Entry 6NWV (X-ray diffraction, 1.60 A resolution); this record covers chains C and D of the 12 polymer chains in the assembly.

Chain C:
Protein: Insulin A chain
Source organism: Homo sapiens
UniProt: P01308 (INS_HUMAN); residues 1-21 here correspond to UniProt positions 90-110 (UniProt number = residue number + 89)
Chain sequence (21 residues; numbered 1 to 21; the number before each row is that of its first residue):
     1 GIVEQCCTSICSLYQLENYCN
Disulfides: Cys6-Cys11
Ligand contacts: m-cresol (CRS): Cys6, Ser9, Ile10, Cys11, Leu16

Chain D:
Protein: Insulin Lispro B chain
Source organism: Homo sapiens
UniProt: P01308 (INS_HUMAN); residues 1-30 here correspond to UniProt positions 25-54 (UniProt number = residue number + 24)
Chain sequence (30 residues; row label = number of the first residue in the row):
     1 FVNQHLCGSHLVEALYLVCGERGFFYTKPT
Differences from the reference sequence: engineered mutation Lys28 (Pro52 in P01308), Pro29 (Lys53 in P01308)
Bound ions: Zn2+: His10 (shared with 1 residue of chain B; 1 residue of chain L)
Ligand contacts: m-cresol (CRS): Cys7, His10, Leu11, Ala14

How chain C and chain D interact:
Cross-chain cystine bridges: Cys7(C)-Cys7(D), Cys20(C)-Cys19(D)
Residue-residue contacts - 22 pairs, chain C then chain D:
  Ile2(C) - Leu11(D)  hydrophobic
  Ile2(C) - Leu15(D)  hydrophobic
  Ile2(C) - Tyr26(D)  hydrophobic
  Val3(C) - Gln4(D)
  Val3(C) - Tyr26(D)
  Cys7(C) - Cys7(D)  disulfide
  Cys7(C) - Leu11(D)  hydrophobic
  Leu13(C) - Val18(D)  hydrophobic
  Leu16(C) - Leu11(D)  hydrophobic
  Leu16(C) - Ala14(D)  hydrophobic
  Leu16(C) - Leu15(D)
  Glu17(C) - Val18(D)
  Glu17(C) - Arg22(D)  salt bridge
  Tyr19(C) - Leu15(D)  hydrophobic
  Tyr19(C) - Phe24(D)
  Cys20(C) - Cys19(D)  disulfide
  Cys20(C) - Arg22(D)
  Cys20(C) - Gly23(D)
  Asn21(C) - Arg22(D)
  Asn21(C) - Gly23(D)  hydrogen bond (backbone-backbone)
  Asn21(C) - Phe24(D)
  Asn21(C) - Phe25(D)
Interface residues without a listed pair, chain C (10 interface residues in all): Cys6

Summary:
10 residues of chain C face 12 of chain D across their interface, with 2 disulfide bonds, 1 hydrogen bond and
1 salt bridge. Among the polar pairs are Glu17(C)-Arg22(D) and Asn21(C)-Gly23(D). M-cresol is bound between
chain C and chain D.
Here chain C is Insulin A chain and chain D is Insulin Lispro B chain, both from Homo sapiens. Entry 6NWV
(Insulin Lispro Analog) was determined by X-ray diffraction.
